Entry 7VEH (X-ray diffraction, 2.95 A resolution); this record covers chain A.

== Chain A ==
Name: AcrIF13
Organism: Moraxella catarrhalis
UniProtKB: A0A3A9QXE8 (A0A3A9QXE8_MORCA); numbering as in UniProt (aligned over 1-115)
Chain sequence (118 residues; each row starts with the number of its first residue; numbers below 1 keep their minus sign (Ala-2 is residue -2)):
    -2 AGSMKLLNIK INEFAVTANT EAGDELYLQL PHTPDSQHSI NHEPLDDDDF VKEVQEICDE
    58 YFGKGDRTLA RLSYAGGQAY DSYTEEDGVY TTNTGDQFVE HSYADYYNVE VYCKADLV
Sequence notes: expression tag (-2 to 0)
Reported in the primary citation:
  - mutagenesis - E18K: unchanged binding to Csy complex

== Overview ==
The paper reports that E18K leaves binding to Csy complex unchanged.
Chain A is AcrIF13 (Moraxella catarrhalis); the structure, Type I-F Anti-CRISPR protein AcrIF13, was
determined by X-ray diffraction, deposited together with 7FI4.
